1YYQ - chains A and B; structure by X-ray diffraction, 2.10 A resolution.

[Chain A (and B)]
Name: Trichodiene synthase
From: Fusarium sporotrichioides
Notes: EC 4.2.3.6; chain B of this document is another copy of the same molecule, construct and numbering; everything in this record applies to it too
UniProt: P13513 (TRI5_FUSSP); residue numbers follow UniProt; this construct covers 1-374
Amino-acid sequence (374 residues; row label = number of the first residue in the row):
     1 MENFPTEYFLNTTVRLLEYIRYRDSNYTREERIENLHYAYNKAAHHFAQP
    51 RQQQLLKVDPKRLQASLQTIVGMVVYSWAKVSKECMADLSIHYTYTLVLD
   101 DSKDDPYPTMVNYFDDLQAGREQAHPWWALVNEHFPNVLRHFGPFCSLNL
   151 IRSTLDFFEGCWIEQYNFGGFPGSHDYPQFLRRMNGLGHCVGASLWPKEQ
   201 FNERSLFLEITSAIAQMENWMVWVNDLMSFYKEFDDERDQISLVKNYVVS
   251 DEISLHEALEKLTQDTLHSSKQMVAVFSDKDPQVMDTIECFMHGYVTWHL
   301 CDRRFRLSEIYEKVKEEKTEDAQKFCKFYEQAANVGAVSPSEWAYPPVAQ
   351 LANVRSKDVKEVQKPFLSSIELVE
Disordered / not traced: 1, 355-374 (chain B: 1-3, 355-374)
Construct notes: engineered mutation F305 (Tyr in P13513)
UniProt features mapped onto this chain:
  - region: D100 to D104 (Aspartate-rich domain)
  - binding site (Mg(2+)): D100, E164, N225, S229, E233, D239, I241
  - mutagenesis: D100 (D100E: Does not significantly perturb the overall structure of trichodiene synthase but leads to an increased KM, a reduction in kcat, as well as to the production of anomalous sesquiterpene products ...), D101 (D101E: Leads to an increased KM for Mg(2+), a reduction in kcat, as well as to the production of anomalous sesquiterpene products in addition to trichodiene when incubated with farnesyl diphosphate), D104 (D104E: Does not significantly affect the KM and kcat for farnesyl diphosphate), C146 (C146F: Leads to the loss of activity), C190 (C190F: Increases the KM for farnesyl diphosphate by about 1.3-fold and reduces the kcat by about 2000-fold), N225 (N225D: Increases the KM for farnesyl diphosphate by about 6-fold and reduces the kcat by about 28-fold. Leads to complete loss of activity; when associated with S-229), S229 (S229T: Increases the KM for farnesyl diphosphate by about 77-fold and reduces the kcat by about 9-fold. Leads to complete loss of activity; when associated with D-225), Y295 (Y295F: Does not affect the catalytic activity), R304 (R304K: Does not cause large changes in the overall structure but increases the KM for farnesyl diphosphate by about 25-fold, reduces the kcat by about 200-fold, and leads to conversion of farnesyl ...)

[Chain A / chain B interface]
Residue-residue contacts (101; chain A residue first):
  D105(A) with R204(B), salt bridge
  Y107(A) with P144(B), hydrophobic; E203(B); R204(B)
  M110(A) with P144(B)
  V111(A) with P144(B)
  Y113(A) with I151(B), hydrophobic
  F114(A) with N132(B); F135(B), hydrophobic; P136(B); L139(B), hydrophobic; I151(B), hydrophobic
  L117(A) with L117(B)
  Q118(A) with G120(B); N132(B); E133(B)
  A119(A) with G120(B)
  G120(A) with Q118(B); G120(B)
  N132(A) with F114(B); Q118(B)
  E133(A) with Q118(B)
  F135(A) with F114(B), hydrophobic
  P136(A) with F114(B), hydrophobic; D115(B)
  L139(A) with F114(B), hydrophobic
  P144(A) with Y107(B), hydrophobic; M110(B); V111(B)
  F145(A) with E159(B); W162(B); I163(B), hydrophobic
  L148(A) with L155(B), hydrophobic; E159(B); W162(B), hydrophobic
  N149(A) with E159(B), hydrogen bond
  I151(A) with Y113(B), hydrophobic; F114(B), hydrophobic
  R152(A) with L155(B); D156(B), salt bridge; E159(B), salt bridge; M184(B)
  L155(A) with L148(B), hydrophobic; R152(B)
  D156(A) with R152(B), salt bridge
  E159(A) with F145(B); L148(B); N149(B), hydrogen bond; R152(B), salt bridge
  W162(A) with P144(B); F145(B); L148(B), hydrophobic; F207(B)
  I163(A) with F145(B), hydrophobic; T211(B)
  Y166(A) with F207(B); L208(B), hydrophobic
  F168(A) with L208(B), hydrophobic; S212(B)
  F171(A) with L208(B); S212(B); K280(B)
  P172(A) with V276(B)
  G173(A) with Q272(B), hydrogen bond (backbone-side chain); V276(B)
  S174(A) with Q216(B), hydrogen bond; V276(B)
  H175(A) with H268(B); Q272(B)
  D176(A) with N219(B), hydrogen bond
  F180(A) with H189(B); T211(B); A215(B), hydrophobic
  R183(A) with R183(B)
  M184(A) with R152(B); H189(B)
  H189(A) with F180(B)
  E203(A) with Y107(B)
  R204(A) with Y107(B)
  F207(A) with W162(B); I163(B), hydrophobic; Y166(B)
  L208(A) with F168(B), hydrophobic; F171(B)
  E209(A) with F171(B)
  T211(A) with I163(B); F180(B)
  S212(A) with F168(B); F171(B)
  I214(A) with F180(B), hydrophobic
  A215(A) with D176(B); F180(B), hydrophobic
  Q216(A) with S174(B), hydrogen bond
  N219(A) with D176(B), hydrogen bond
  H268(A) with H175(B)
  Q272(A) with G173(B), hydrogen bond (side chain-backbone); H175(B), hydrogen bond
  V276(A) with F171(B), hydrophobic; G173(B); S174(B)
  K280(A) with F171(B)
Interface residues without a listed pair, chain A (58 interface residues in all): P108, D115, F158, Y177, E218
Interface residues without a listed pair, chain B (56 interface residues in all): A119, F158, P172, Y177, E209, I214, E218

[Overview]
Chain A and chain B form an interface of 58 and 56 residues respectively; the contacts include 9 hydrogen
bonds and 5 salt bridges. Among the polar pairs are D105(A)-R204(B), R152(A)-D156(B) and R152(A)-E159(B).
Both chains are Trichodiene synthase (Fusarium sporotrichioides). Entry 1YYQ (Y305F Trichodiene Synthase
complexed with pyrophosphate) was determined by X-ray diffraction (same publication as 1YJ4, 1YYR, 1YYS, 1YYT
and 1YYU).
